PDB entry 6QII | X-ray diffraction, 2.28 A resolution | chains A and B of the 3 polymer chains in the assembly

== Chain A ==
Name: Coenzyme F420 hydrogenase subunit alpha
Organism: Methanosarcina barkeri MS
Sequence (437 residues; row label = number of the first residue in the row):
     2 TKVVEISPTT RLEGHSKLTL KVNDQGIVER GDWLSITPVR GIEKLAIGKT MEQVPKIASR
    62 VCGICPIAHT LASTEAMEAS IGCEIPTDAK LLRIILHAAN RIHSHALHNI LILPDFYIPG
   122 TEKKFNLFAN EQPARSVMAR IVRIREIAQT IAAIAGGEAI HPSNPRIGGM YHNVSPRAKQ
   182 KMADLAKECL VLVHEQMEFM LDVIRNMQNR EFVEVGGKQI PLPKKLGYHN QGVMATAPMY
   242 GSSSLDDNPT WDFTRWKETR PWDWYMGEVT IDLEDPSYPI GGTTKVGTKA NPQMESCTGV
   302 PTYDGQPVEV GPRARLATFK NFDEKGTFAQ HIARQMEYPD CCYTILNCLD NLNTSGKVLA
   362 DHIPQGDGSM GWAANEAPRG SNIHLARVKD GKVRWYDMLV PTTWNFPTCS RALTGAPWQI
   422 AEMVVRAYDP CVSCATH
Metal / ion sites: Fe ion: Glu-44, Met-399, His-438; ni-fe reduced active center Ni: Cys-63, Cys-66, Cys-432, Cys-435; Mg2+ near Asn-322 (its only coordinating residue here)
Small-molecule neighbours:
  - tris-hydroxymethyl-methyl-ammonium (144), molecule 1: Ser-8, Pro-9, His-16
  - tris-hydroxymethyl-methyl-ammonium (144), molecule 2: Ala-318, Asn-322, Phe-323, Asp-324
  - ni-fe reduced active center (NFU; formyl[bis(hydrocyanato-1kappaC)]ironnickel(Fe-Ni)): Cys-63, Ile-65, Cys-66, Ala-69, His-70, Ala-378, Pro-379, Arg-380, Asn-383, Val-401, Pro-402, Thr-403, Cys-432, Cys-435

== Chain B ==
Name: Coenzyme F420 hydrogenase subunit beta
Organism: Methanosarcina barkeri MS
Reference sequence: A0A1D2X0K1 (A0A1D2X0K1_9EURY); residue numbers follow UniProt; this construct covers 1-291
Sequence (291 residues; each row starts with the number of its first residue):
     1 MIEDPYLGKY VTCVSARSTD KEILKKAQDG GIATALMVYA LEEGFIDGTI VAGEGDKPWQ
    61 PKPVVAMTRE DILKARGTRY NISPQISWLK EATRSFGLDK VGVTGVCCQM QAVRKAQLYP
   121 INMRDVPGKV AFTVGLFCME NFSYKSLQSI VEDHANQSLG SVKKMEITKG KFWVYTERGN
   181 VATVPLKATH KYEQPGCHVC LDYVSNLADI STGSVGSPDG WSTVFIRTKV GNEIWSKAVA
   241 DGMFETKPIE EVKPGLDLLR KLAKEKIDKN QKTVEERKTF GINKGLRNPY A
Metal / ion sites: 4Fe-4S cluster Fe: Cys-108, Cys-138, Cys-197, Cys-200
Small-molecule neighbours:
  - FAD (flavin-adenine dinucleotide): Ala-27, Gln-28, Asp-29, Gly-30, Gly-31, Ile-32, Ala-33, Thr-34, Val-51, Ala-52, Pro-61, Ala-75, Arg-76, Gly-77, Thr-78, Arg-79, Tyr-80, Asn-81, Ile-82, Ser-83, Gln-85, Thr-104, Gly-105, Val-106, Gln-109, Leu-136, Phe-137, Cys-138, Met-139, Glu-140, Asn-141, Tyr-203, Thr-212, Gly-213, Ser-214, Val-215, Ser-222
  - 4Fe-4S cluster (SF4): Val-106, Cys-107, Cys-108, Cys-138, Met-139, Glu-140, Asn-141, Gln-194, Gly-196, Cys-197, Cys-200, Lys-266

== Chain A / chain B interface ==
Residue-residue contacts - 22 pairs, chain A then chain B:
  Gln-150(A) with Arg-124(B)
  Ala-154(A) with Arg-94(B)
  Ile-155(A) with Arg-94(B); Ser-95(B)
  Gly-158(A) with Arg-94(B), hydrogen bond (backbone-side chain)
  Glu-159(A) with Lys-90(B), salt bridge; Arg-94(B), salt bridge
  Ile-161(A) with Arg-124(B)
  His-173(A) with Glu-91(B), salt bridge; Ser-95(B)
  Asn-174(A) with Ser-95(B)
  Val-175(A) with Ser-95(B)
  Ser-176(A) with Ser-95(B), hydrogen bond (backbone-backbone); Phe-96(B), hydrogen bond (side chain-backbone)
  Arg-178(A) with Asp-47(B), salt bridge; Gly-97(B); Leu-98(B)
  Ala-179(A) with Ser-95(B); Phe-96(B); Gly-97(B)
  Lys-182(A) with Gly-97(B); Asp-99(B), salt bridge
Interface residues without a listed pair, chain A (14 interface residues in all): Ala-160
Interface residues without a listed pair, chain B (14 interface residues in all): Met-67, Trp-88, Asn-122, Lys-129

== Summary ==
The chain A/chain B interface involves 14 residues from each chain, with 3 hydrogen bonds and 5 salt bridges.
Among the polar pairs are Glu-159(A)/Lys-90(B), Glu-159(A)/Arg-94(B) and His-173(A)/Glu-91(B). Ligands of
chain A: tris-hydroxymethyl-methyl-ammonium and ni-fe reduced active center.
Here chain A is Coenzyme F420 hydrogenase subunit alpha and chain B is Coenzyme F420 hydrogenase subunit beta,
both from Methanosarcina barkeri MS. Entry 6QII (Xenon derivatization of the F420-reducing [NiFe] hydrogenase
complex from Methanosarcina barkeri) was determined by X-ray diffraction (same publication as 6QGR and 6QGT).
